PDB entry 8Y6B | X-ray diffraction, 3.49 A resolution | chains A and D

[Chain A]
Name: Disintegrin and metalloproteinase domain-containing protein 22
From: Homo sapiens
UniProt: Q9P0K1 (ADA22_HUMAN); residue numbers follow UniProt; this construct covers 233-718
Sequence (486 residues; row label = number of the first residue in the row):
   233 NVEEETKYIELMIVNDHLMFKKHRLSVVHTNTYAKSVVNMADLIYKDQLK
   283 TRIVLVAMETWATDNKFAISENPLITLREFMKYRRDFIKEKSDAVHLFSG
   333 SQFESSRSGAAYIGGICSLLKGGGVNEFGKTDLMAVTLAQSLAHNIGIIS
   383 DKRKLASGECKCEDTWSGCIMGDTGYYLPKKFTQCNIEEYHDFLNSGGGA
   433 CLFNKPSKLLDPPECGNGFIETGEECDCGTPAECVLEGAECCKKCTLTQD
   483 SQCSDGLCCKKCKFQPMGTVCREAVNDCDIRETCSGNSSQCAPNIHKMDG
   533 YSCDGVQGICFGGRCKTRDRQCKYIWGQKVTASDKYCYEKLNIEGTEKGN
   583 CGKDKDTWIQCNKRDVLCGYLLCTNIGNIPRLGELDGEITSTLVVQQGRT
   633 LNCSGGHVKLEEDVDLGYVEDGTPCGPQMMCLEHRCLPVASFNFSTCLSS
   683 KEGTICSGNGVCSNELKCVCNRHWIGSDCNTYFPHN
Swiss-Prot annotation at these positions:
  - glycosylation (N-linked (GlcNAc...) asparagine): Asn519, Asn634, Asn675
  - natural variant: Cys401 (C401Y: In DEE61; uncertain significance)
Cystine bridges: Cys349-Cys433, Cys392-Cys417, Cys394-Cys401, Cys447-Cys477, Cys458-Cys474, Cys460-Cys466, Cys473-Cys494, Cys485-Cys491, Cys490-Cys516, Cys503-Cys523, Cys510-Cys542, Cys535-Cys547, Cys554-Cys605, Cys569-Cys635, Cys583-Cys593, Cys600-Cys663, Cys657-Cys668, Cys679-Cys694, Cys688-Cys700, Cys702-Cys711
Covalently attached groups: N-acetylglucosamine (NAG) linked to Asn519, Asn634, Asn675
Ion coordination: Ca2+ site 1: Glu242, Asp325, Cys433, Asn436; Ca2+ site 2: Glu446, Asn449, Phe451, Glu456, Asp459; Ca2+ site 3: Asp511, Ile512, Glu514, Asn526, Ile527

[Chain D]
Name: Leucine-rich glioma-inactivated protein 1
From: Homo sapiens
UniProt: O95970 (LGI1_HUMAN); residues 39-557 here = UniProt positions 39-557
Sequence (526 residues; row label = number of the first residue in the row):
    32 HHHHHHHKPKCPAVCTCTKDNALCENARSIPRTVPPDVISLSFVRSGFTE
    82 ISEGSFLFTPSLQLLLFTSNSFDVISDDAFIGLPHLEYLFIENNNIKSIS
   132 RHTFRGLKSLIHLSLANNNLQTLPKDIFKGLDSLTNVDLRGNSFNCDCKL
   182 KWLVEWLGHTNATVEDIYCEGPPEYKKRKINSLSSKDFDCIITEFAKSQD
   232 LPYQSLSIDTFSYLNDEYVVIAQPFTGKCIFLEWDHVEKTFRNYDNITGT
   282 STVVCKPIVIETQLYVIVAQLFGGSHIYKRDSFANKFIKIQDIEILKIRK
   332 PNDIETFKIENNWYFVVADSSKAGFTTIYKWNGNGFYSHQSLHAWYRDTD
   382 VEYLEIVRTPQTLRTPHLILSSSSQRPVIYQWNKATQLFTNQTDIPNMED
   432 VYAVKHFSVKGDVYICLTRFIGDSKVMKWGGSSFQDIQRMPSRGSMVFQP
   482 LQINNYQYAILGSDYSFTQVYNWDAEKAKFVKFQELNVQAPRSFTHVSIN
   532 KRNFLFASSFKGNTQIYKHVIVDLSA
Disordered / not traced: 32-40
Construct notes: expression tag (32-38)
Swiss-Prot annotation at these positions:
  - glycosylation (N-linked (GlcNAc...) asparagine): Asn192, Asn277, Asn422
  - natural variant: Cys42 (C42G: In ETL1; C42R: In ETL1), Cys46 (C46R: In ETL1), Ala110 (A110D: In ETL1), Ile122 (I122K: In ETL1), Glu123 (E123K: In ETL1), Arg136 (R136W: In ETL1), Ser145 (S145R: In ETL1), Leu154 (L154P: In ETL1), Cys200 (C200R: In ETL1), Leu232 (L232P: In ETL1), Ile298 (I298T: In ETL1), Phe318 (F318C: In ETL1), 3 further natural variant entries in UniProt
  - mutagenesis: Asn192 (N192Q: Affects glycosylation; when associated with Q-277 and Q-422. Loss of protein secretion; when associated with Q-277 and Q-422), Asn277 (N277Q: Affects glycosylation; when associated with Q-192 and Q-422. Loss of protein secretion; when associated with Q-192 and Q-422), Asn422 (N422Q: Affects glycosylation; when associated with Q-192 and Q-277. Loss of protein secretion; when associated with Q-192 and Q-277)
Cystine bridges: Cys42-Cys48, Cys46-Cys55, Cys177-Cys200, Cys179-Cys221, Cys260-Cys286
Covalently attached groups: N-acetylglucosamine (NAG) linked to Asn192, Asn277, Asn422
Ion coordination: Ca2+: Asp334, Glu336, Asp381, Val382

[Chain A / chain D interface]
Contacting residue pairs - 31 pairs, chain A then chain D:
  Gln334(A) - Trp376(D)  hydrogen bond (side chain-backbone)
  Gln334(A) - Tyr377(D)  hydrogen bond
  Glu336(A) - Trp376(D)
  Ser337(A) - Lys353(D)
  Ser337(A) - Trp376(D)
  Ser338(A) - Ala354(D)
  Arg339(A) - Lys353(D)  hydrogen bond (backbone-side chain)
  Ser340(A) - Lys353(D)
  Ser340(A) - Arg378(D)
  Glu359(A) - Lys353(D)  salt bridge
  Glu359(A) - Arg378(D)  salt bridge
  Lys362(A) - Asp431(D)  salt bridge
  Leu365(A) - Arg378(D)
  Thr397(A) - Thr281(D)
  Thr397(A) - Ser282(D)  hydrogen bond (backbone-side chain)
  Trp398(A) - Pro255(D)  hydrophobic
  Trp398(A) - Phe256(D)
  Trp398(A) - Thr283(D)
  Trp398(A) - Leu302(D)
  Trp398(A) - Phe541(D)  hydrophobic
  Gly400(A) - Lys331(D)
  Asp405(A) - Arg330(D)  salt bridge
  Asp405(A) - Lys331(D)
  Thr406(A) - Ser352(D)
  Thr406(A) - Arg378(D)  hydrogen bond
  Gly407(A) - Lys331(D)
  Gly407(A) - Ser351(D)
  Tyr408(A) - Ser351(D)  hydrogen bond (backbone-side chain)
  Tyr408(A) - Tyr433(D)
  Tyr408(A) - Met477(D)  hydrogen bond
  Tyr409(A) - Asn333(D)
Interface residues without a listed pair, chain A (21 interface residues in all): Phe335, Phe360, Gly361, Ser399
Interface residues without a listed pair, chain D (25 interface residues in all): Leu237, Val284, Thr380, Ser405, Gln406

[In short]
Chain A and chain D form an interface of 21 and 25 residues respectively; the contacts include 7 hydrogen
bonds and 4 salt bridges. Among the polar pairs are Glu359(A)-Lys353(D), Glu359(A)-Arg378(D) and
Lys362(A)-Asp431(D). N-acetylglucosamine is covalently linked to Asn519(A), Asn634(A) and Asn675(A).
Here chain A is Disintegrin and metalloproteinase domain-containing protein 22 and chain D is Leucine-rich
glioma-inactivated protein 1, both from Homo sapiens. Entry 8Y6B (Structure of human LGI1-ADAM22 complex in
space group P212121) was determined by X-ray diffraction.
